2Z5N - chain A; structure by X-ray diffraction, 3.20 A resolution.

# Chain A
Protein: Transportin-1
Source organism: Homo sapiens
Reference sequence: Q92973 (TNPO1_HUMAN); residue numbers follow UniProt; this construct covers 1-890
Chain sequence (890 residues; numbered 1 to 890; the number before each row is that of its first residue):
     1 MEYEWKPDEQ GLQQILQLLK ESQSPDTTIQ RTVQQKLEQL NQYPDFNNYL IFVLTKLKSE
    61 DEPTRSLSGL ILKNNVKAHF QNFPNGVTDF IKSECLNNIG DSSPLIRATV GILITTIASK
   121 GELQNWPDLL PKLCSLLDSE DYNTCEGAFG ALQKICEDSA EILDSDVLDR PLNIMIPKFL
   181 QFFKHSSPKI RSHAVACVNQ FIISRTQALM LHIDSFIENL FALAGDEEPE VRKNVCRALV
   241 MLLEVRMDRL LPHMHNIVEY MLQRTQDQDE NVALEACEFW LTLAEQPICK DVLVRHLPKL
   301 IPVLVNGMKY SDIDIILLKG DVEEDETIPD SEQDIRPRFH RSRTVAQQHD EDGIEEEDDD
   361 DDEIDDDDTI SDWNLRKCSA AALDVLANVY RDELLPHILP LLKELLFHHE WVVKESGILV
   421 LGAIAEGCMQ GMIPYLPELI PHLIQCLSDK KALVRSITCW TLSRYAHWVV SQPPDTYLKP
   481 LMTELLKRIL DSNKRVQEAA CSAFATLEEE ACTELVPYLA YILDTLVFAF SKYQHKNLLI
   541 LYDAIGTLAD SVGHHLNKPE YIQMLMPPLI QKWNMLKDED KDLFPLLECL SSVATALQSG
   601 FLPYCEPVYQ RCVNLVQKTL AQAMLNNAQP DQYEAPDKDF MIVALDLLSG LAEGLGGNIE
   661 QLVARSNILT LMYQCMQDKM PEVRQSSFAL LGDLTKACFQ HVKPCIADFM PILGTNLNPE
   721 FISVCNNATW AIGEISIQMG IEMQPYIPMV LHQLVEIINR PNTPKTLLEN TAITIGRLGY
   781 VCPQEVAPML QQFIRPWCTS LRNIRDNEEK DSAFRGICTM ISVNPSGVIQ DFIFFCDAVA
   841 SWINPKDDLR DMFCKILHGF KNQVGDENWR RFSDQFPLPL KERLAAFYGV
Unresolved in the structure: 1-4, 320-365
Swiss-Prot annotation at these positions:
  - site: Trp468 (Important for interaction with cargo nuclear localization signals)
  - mutagenesis: Trp468 (W468A: Abolishes interaction with the ADAR nuclear localization signal. Abolishes ADAR nuclear import)

# Summary
UniProt lists one mutagenesis site.
Chain A is Transportin-1 (Homo sapiens); the structure, Complex of Transportin 1 with hnRNP D NLS, was
determined by X-ray diffraction (same publication as 2Z5J, 2Z5K, 2Z5M and 2Z5O).
